5NPJ - chains A and D; structure by X-ray diffraction, 1.90 A resolution.

== Chain A ==
Name: Single chain variable fragment of the non-neutralizing antibody DAO5
From: Mus musculus
Notes: antibody fragment or engineered binder
Chain sequence (288 residues; each row starts with the number of its first residue; numbers below 1 keep their minus sign (Ala-2 is residue -2)):
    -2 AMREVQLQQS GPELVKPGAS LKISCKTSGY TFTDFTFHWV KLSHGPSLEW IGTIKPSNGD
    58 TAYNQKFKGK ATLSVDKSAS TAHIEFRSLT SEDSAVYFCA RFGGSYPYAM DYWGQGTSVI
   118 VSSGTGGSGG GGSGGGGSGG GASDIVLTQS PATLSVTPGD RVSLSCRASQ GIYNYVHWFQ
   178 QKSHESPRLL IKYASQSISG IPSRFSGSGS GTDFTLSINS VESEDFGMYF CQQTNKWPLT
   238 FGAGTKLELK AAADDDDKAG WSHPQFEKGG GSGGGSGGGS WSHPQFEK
Unresolved in the structure: -2 to 0, 123-138, 249-285
Disulfide bonds: Cys22-Cys96, Cys163-Cys228

== Chain D ==
Name: Epitope peptide
Chain sequence (12 residues; row label = number of the first residue in the row):
   529 WGENETDVFL LN
Unresolved in the structure: 529-531
Reported in the primary citation:
  - conformationally variable residues (side-chain flip): Asp535 to Leu539

== Chain A / chain D interface ==
Contacting residue pairs - 24 pairs, chain A then chain D:
  Thr33(A) - Phe537(D)
  Thr33(A) - Leu538(D)
  His35(A) - Leu538(D)
  Thr50(A) - Phe537(D)
  Lys52(A) - Val536(D)  hydrogen bond (side chain-backbone)
  Lys52(A) - Phe537(D)  hydrogen bond (side chain-backbone)
  Lys52(A) - Asn540(D)  hydrogen bond (side chain-backbone)
  Asp57(A) - Phe537(D)
  Phe99(A) - Leu538(D)  hydrophobic
  Tyr103(A) - Leu539(D)
  Tyr105(A) - Leu538(D)
  Tyr105(A) - Leu539(D)
  Tyr172(A) - Asn532(D)  hydrogen bond
  Tyr172(A) - Asp535(D)  hydrogen bond
  Tyr190(A) - Leu539(D)
  Thr231(A) - Thr534(D)  hydrogen bond (backbone-side chain)
  Asn232(A) - Asn532(D)
  Asn232(A) - Glu533(D)
  Asn232(A) - Thr534(D)
  Lys233(A) - Glu533(D)
  Lys233(A) - Thr534(D)
  Trp234(A) - Glu533(D)  hydrogen bond (backbone-side chain)
  Trp234(A) - Thr534(D)
  Trp234(A) - Phe537(D)  hydrophobic
Other interface residues (no listed pair), chain A (19 interface residues in all): Ile51, Thr58, Pro104, Tyr170, Leu236
Interface features reported in the paper:
  - epitope / paratope residues, chain D: Asn532(D), Asp535(D), Phe537(D), Leu538(D), Leu539(D)

== In short ==
The interface between chain A and chain D involves 19 residues on one side and 9 on the other, with 7 hydrogen
bonds. Polar pairs include Lys52(A)-Val536(D), Lys52(A)-Phe537(D) and Lys52(A)-Asn540(D). The paper reports
epitope/paratope residues Asn532(D), Asp535(D) and Phe537(D) among others; conformational variability at
Asp535(D).
Here chain A is Single chain variable fragment of the non-neutralizing antibody DAO5 (Mus musculus) and chain
D is Epitope peptide. Entry 5NPJ (Structure of the Hepatitis C virus strain JFH1 glycoprotein E2 antigenic
region 532-540 bound to the ...) was determined by X-ray diffraction, deposited together with 5NPH and 5NPI.
